Entry 7E1T (X-ray diffraction, 2.45 A resolution); this record covers chains B and D of the 4 polymer chains in the assembly.

# Chain B
Protein: Ras-related protein Rab-9A
Source organism: Homo sapiens
Notes: fragment: GTPase domain
Reference sequence: P51151 (RAB9A_HUMAN); numbering as in UniProt (aligned over 1-201)
Amino-acid sequence (203 residues; each row starts with the number of its first residue; numbers below 1 keep their minus sign (Gly-1 is residue -1)):
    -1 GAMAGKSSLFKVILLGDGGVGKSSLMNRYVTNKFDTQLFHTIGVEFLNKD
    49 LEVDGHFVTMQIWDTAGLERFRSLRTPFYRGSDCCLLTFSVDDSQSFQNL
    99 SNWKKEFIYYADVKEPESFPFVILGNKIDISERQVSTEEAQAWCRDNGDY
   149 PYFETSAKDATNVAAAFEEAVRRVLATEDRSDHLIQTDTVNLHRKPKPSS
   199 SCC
Not modelled in the structure: -1 to 5, 180-201
Differences from the reference sequence: expression tag (-1 to 0); engineered mutation Leu66 (Gln in P51151)
Curated features (UniProtKB/Swiss-Prot):
  - motif: Lys31 to Val42 (Switch 1), Ala64 to Arg78 (Switch 2)
  - binding site (GDP): Gly17, Gly19, Lys20, Ser21, Ser22, Asn124, Lys125, Asp127, Ala155, Lys156
  - binding site (GTP): Gly17, Val18, Gly19, Lys20, Ser21, Ser22, Thr34, His38, Thr39, Gly65, Asn124, Lys125, Asp127, Ala155, Lys156
  - binding site (Mg(2+)): Ser21, Thr39, Asp62
  - modified residue: Ala2 (N-acetylalanine), Ser179 (Phosphoserine), Thr187 (Phosphothreonine)
  - lipidation (S-geranylgeranyl cysteine): Cys200, Cys201
Ion coordination: Mg2+: Ser21, Thr39 (together with GTP)
Ligand contacts: GTP (guanosine-5'-triphosphate): Gly14, Asp15, Gly16, Gly17, Val18, Gly19, Lys20, Ser21, Ser22, Phe32, Asp33, Thr34, Leu36, Phe37, His38, Thr39, Thr63, Ala64, Gly65, Leu66, Asn124, Lys125, Asp127, Ile128, Ser154, Ala155, Lys156

# Chain D
Protein: Isoform 2 of Nuclear distribution protein nudE homolog 1
Source organism: Homo sapiens
Reference sequence: Q9NXR1 (NDE1_HUMAN), isoform Q9NXR1-1; numbering as in UniProt (aligned over 98-168)
Amino-acid sequence (72 residues; row label = number of the first residue in the row):
    97 MDDLAQTKAIKDQLQKYIRELEQANDDLERAKRATIMSLEDFEQRLNQAI
   147 ERNAFLESELDEKENLLESVQR
Not modelled in the structure: 122-168
Differences from the reference sequence: initiating methionine (97)

# Chain B / chain D interface
Residue-residue contacts - 9 pairs, chain B then chain D:
  Phe37(B) with Arg115(D)
  His38(B) with Arg115(D), hydrogen bond (backbone-side chain)
  Ile40(B) with Gln111(D), hydrogen bond (backbone-side chain); Ile114(D), hydrophobic; Arg115(D)
  Glu43(B) with Lys107(D), salt bridge; Gln111(D), hydrogen bond
  Arg68(B) with Glu118(D), salt bridge
  Phe69(B) with Glu118(D)
Other interface residues (no listed pair), chain B (8 interface residues in all): Thr39, Val42

# In short
8 residues of chain B and 5 residues of chain D are in contact; the contacts include 3 hydrogen bonds and 2
salt bridges. Polar pairs include Glu43(B)-Lys107(D), Arg68(B)-Glu118(D) and His38(B)-Arg115(D). Ligands of
chain B: GTP.
Chain B is Ras-related protein Rab-9A and chain D is Isoform 2 of Nuclear distribution protein nudE homolog 1,
both from Homo sapiens; the structure, Crystal structure of Rab9A-GTP-Nde1, was determined by X-ray
diffraction.
